PDB entry 8OJO | X-ray diffraction, 1.80 A resolution | chain A

== Chain A ==
Name: Galectin-3
From: Homo sapiens
UniProt: P17931 (LEG3_HUMAN); numbering as in UniProt (aligned over 113-250)
Chain sequence (138 residues; each row starts with the number of its first residue):
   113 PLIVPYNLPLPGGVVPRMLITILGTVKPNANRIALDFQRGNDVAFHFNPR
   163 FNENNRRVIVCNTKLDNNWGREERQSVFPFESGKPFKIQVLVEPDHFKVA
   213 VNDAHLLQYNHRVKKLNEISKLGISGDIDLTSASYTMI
Metal / ion sites: Mg2+ near Gln201 (its only coordinating residue here)
Ligand contacts: oligosaccharide (1-deoxy-alpha-D-mannopyranose, 1-thio-beta-D-galactopyranose units): Arg144, His158, Asn160, Arg162, Glu165, Val172, Asn174, Trp181, Glu184, Arg186
Curated features (UniProtKB/Swiss-Prot):
  - motif: Lys226 to Asp241 (Nuclear export signal)
  - binding site (a beta-D-galactoside): Trp181 to Gln187
  - modified residue: Ser188 (Phosphoserine)

== Overview ==
Bound to chain A: oligosaccharide. Curated annotation (UniProt) lists 7 beta-D-galactoside-binding residues.
Chain A is Galectin-3 (Homo sapiens); the structure, Galectin-3 in complex with
2,6-Anhydro-5-S-(beta-D-galactopyranosyl)-5-thio-D-altritol, was determined by X-ray diffraction (same
publication as 8OJI, 8OJK, 8OJM and 8PPN).
